2GQ8 - chain A; structure by X-ray diffraction, 1.70 A resolution.

Chain A:
Molecule: oxidoreductase, FMN-binding
Organism: Shewanella oneidensis
UniProt: Q8EEC8 (Q8EEC8_SHEON); numbering as in UniProt (aligned over 1-365)
Chain sequence (365 residues; row label = number of the first residue in the row):
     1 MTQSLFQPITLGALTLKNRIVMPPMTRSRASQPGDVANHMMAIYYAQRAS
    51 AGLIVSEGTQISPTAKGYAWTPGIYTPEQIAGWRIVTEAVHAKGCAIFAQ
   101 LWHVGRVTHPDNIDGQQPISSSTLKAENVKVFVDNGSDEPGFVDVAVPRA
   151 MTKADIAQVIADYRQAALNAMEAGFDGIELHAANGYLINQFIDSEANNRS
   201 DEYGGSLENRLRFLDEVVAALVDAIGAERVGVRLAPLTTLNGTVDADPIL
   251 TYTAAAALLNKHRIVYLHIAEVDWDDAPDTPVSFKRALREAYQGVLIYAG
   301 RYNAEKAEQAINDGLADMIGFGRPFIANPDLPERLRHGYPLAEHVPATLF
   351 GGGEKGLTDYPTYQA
Ligand contacts:
  - P-hydroxyacetophenone (AC6): T26, Y68, W102, F132, H181, N184, Y186, D273, W274, F350
  - FMN (flavin mononucleotide): P23, P24, M25, T26, R27, E57, G58, Q100, W102, H181, N184, R233, V272, D273, W274, A299, G300, R301, G320, F321, G322, R323, P324, I326, L349, F350

Summary:
Chain A binds P-hydroxyacetophenone and flavin mononucleotide.
Chain A is oxidoreductase, FMN-binding (Shewanella oneidensis); the structure, Structure of SYE1, an OYE
homologue from S. ondeidensis, in complex with p-hydroxyacetophenone, was determined by X-ray diffraction
together with 2GOU, 2GQ9 and 2GQA from the same study.
